Entry 8HWY (X-ray diffraction, 2.32 A resolution); this record covers chains A and B.

Chain A (and B):
Name: ancestral imine reductase mutant N559_M6
Notes: chain B of this document is another copy of the same molecule, construct and numbering; everything in this record applies to it too
Chain sequence (297 residues; each row starts with the number of its first residue; numbers below 1 keep their minus sign (Met-7 is residue -7)):
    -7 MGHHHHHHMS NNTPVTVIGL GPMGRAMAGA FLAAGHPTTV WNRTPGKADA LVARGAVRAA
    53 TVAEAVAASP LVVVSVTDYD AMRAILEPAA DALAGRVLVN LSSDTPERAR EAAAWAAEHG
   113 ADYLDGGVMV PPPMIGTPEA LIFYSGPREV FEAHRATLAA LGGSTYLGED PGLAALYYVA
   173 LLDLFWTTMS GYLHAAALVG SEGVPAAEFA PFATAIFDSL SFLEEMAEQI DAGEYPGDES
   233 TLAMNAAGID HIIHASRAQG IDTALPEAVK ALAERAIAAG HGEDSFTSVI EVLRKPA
Not modelled in the structure: -7 to 2 (chain B: -7 to 0, 4, 212)
Residues lining bound ligands: NADP (NAP; NADP nicotinamide-adenine-dinucleotide phosphate): Gly11, Leu12, Gly13, Pro14, Met15, Asn34, Arg35, Thr36, Lys39, Ser67, Val68, Thr69, Ala73, Ile77, Leu93, Ser94, Ser95, Gly118, Gly119, Val120, Tyr170
What the authors report for this chain:
  - binding site for NADP: Tyr170 (from molecular simulation)

Interface between chain A and chain B:
Residue-residue contacts - 153 pairs, chain A then chain B:
  Pro14(A) - Glu231(B)
  Arg17(A) - Glu231(B)  salt bridge
  Asp96(A) - His243(B)  salt bridge
  Pro98(A) - Ala247(B)
  Met121(A) - Ile208(B)  hydrophobic
  Pro123(A) - Ser211(B)
  Met126(A) - Ser211(B)  hydrogen bond
  Leu133(A) - Ala207(B)  hydrophobic
  Phe135(A) - Phe204(B)  hydrophobic
  Thr157(A) - Phe204(B)
  Leu159(A) - Glu200(B)
  Leu168(A) - Leu190(B)
  Leu168(A) - Val191(B)  hydrophobic
  Leu168(A) - Glu194(B)
  Tyr169(A) - Val196(B)
  Tyr169(A) - Glu200(B)  hydrogen bond
  Tyr169(A) - Phe204(B)  hydrophobic
  Val171(A) - Ile244(B)
  Val171(A) - Ala247(B)  hydrophobic
  Ala172(A) - Ala187(B)
  Ala172(A) - Leu190(B)  hydrophobic
  Ala172(A) - Val191(B)  hydrophobic
  Ala172(A) - Phe201(B)  hydrophobic
  Leu173(A) - Phe201(B)  hydrophobic
  Leu173(A) - Phe204(B)
  Leu173(A) - Ala205(B)
  Leu173(A) - Ile208(B)
  Leu174(A) - Ile244(B)
  Asp175(A) - Gly183(B)
  Asp175(A) - His186(B)  salt bridge
  Asp175(A) - Ala187(B)  hydrogen bond (side chain-backbone)
  Asp175(A) - Ile244(B)
  Asp175(A) - Pro258(B)
  Leu176(A) - Thr180(B)
  Leu176(A) - Gly183(B)
  Leu176(A) - Tyr184(B)
  Leu176(A) - Ala205(B)  hydrophobic
  Leu176(A) - Ile208(B)  hydrophobic
  Phe177(A) - Phe214(B)  hydrophobic
  Trp178(A) - Asn237(B)
  Trp178(A) - Ile241(B)
  Trp178(A) - Phe278(B)  hydrophobic
  Thr179(A) - Thr179(B)
  Thr179(A) - Gly183(B)
  Thr179(A) - Leu257(B)
  Thr179(A) - Val261(B)
  Thr180(A) - Leu176(B)
  Thr180(A) - Thr180(B)
  Met181(A) - Phe214(B)  hydrophobic
  Met181(A) - Leu215(B)  hydrophobic
  Met181(A) - Met218(B)  hydrophobic
  Ser182(A) - Val261(B)
  Ser182(A) - Phe278(B)
  Gly183(A) - Leu176(B)
  Gly183(A) - Thr179(B)
  Tyr184(A) - Leu176(B)
  Tyr184(A) - Leu215(B)  hydrogen bond (side chain-backbone)
  Tyr184(A) - Met218(B)  hydrophobic
  Tyr184(A) - Ala219(B)
  Leu185(A) - Met218(B)  hydrophobic
  Leu185(A) - Ile222(B)  hydrophobic
  Leu185(A) - Phe278(B)
  Leu185(A) - Thr279(B)
  Leu185(A) - Ile282(B)
  Leu185(A) - Leu285(B)
  His186(A) - Asp175(B)  salt bridge
  His186(A) - Leu285(B)
  Ala187(A) - Ala172(B)
  Ala187(A) - Asp175(B)
  Ala188(A) - Ile222(B)  hydrophobic
  Ala188(A) - Ile282(B)  hydrophobic
  Ala189(A) - Ile282(B)
  Ala189(A) - Leu285(B)  hydrophobic
  Leu190(A) - Leu168(B)
  Leu190(A) - Ala172(B)  hydrophobic
  Val191(A) - Leu168(B)  hydrophobic
  Val191(A) - Tyr169(B)  hydrophobic
  Glu194(A) - Arg102(B)  salt bridge
  Glu194(A) - Leu168(B)
  Val196(A) - Tyr169(B)
  Pro197(A) - Asp223(B)
  Ala198(A) - Ala219(B)
  Ala198(A) - Ile222(B)  hydrophobic
  Ala198(A) - Asp223(B)  hydrogen bond (backbone-side chain)
  Ala199(A) - Ala219(B)
  Ala199(A) - Asp223(B)  hydrogen bond (backbone-side chain)
  Phe201(A) - Ala172(B)  hydrophobic
  Phe201(A) - Leu173(B)  hydrophobic
  Phe204(A) - Met121(B)
  Phe204(A) - Tyr169(B)  hydrophobic
  Phe204(A) - Leu173(B)  hydrophobic
  Ala205(A) - Leu176(B)  hydrophobic
  Thr206(A) - Leu215(B)
  Ile208(A) - Met121(B)  hydrophobic
  Ile208(A) - Leu173(B)  hydrophobic
  Phe209(A) - Leu176(B)  hydrophobic
  Phe209(A) - Thr180(B)
  Leu212(A) - Thr206(B)
  Leu212(A) - Phe209(B)  hydrophobic
  Leu212(A) - Asp210(B)
  Phe214(A) - Met181(B)  hydrophobic
  Phe214(A) - Phe209(B)  hydrophobic
  Leu215(A) - Tyr184(B)  hydrogen bond (backbone-side chain)
  Leu215(A) - Thr206(B)
  Leu215(A) - Phe209(B)  hydrophobic
  Met218(A) - Met181(B)  hydrophobic
  Met218(A) - Tyr184(B)  hydrophobic
  Met218(A) - Leu185(B)  hydrophobic
  Ala219(A) - Tyr184(B)
  Ala219(A) - Ala198(B)
  Ala219(A) - Ala199(B)
  Ile222(A) - Leu185(B)  hydrophobic
  Ile222(A) - Ala198(B)  hydrophobic
  Asp223(A) - Pro197(B)
  Asp223(A) - Ala198(B)  hydrogen bond (side chain-backbone)
  Asp223(A) - Ala199(B)  hydrogen bond (side chain-backbone)
  Glu231(A) - Pro14(B)
  Glu231(A) - Arg17(B)  salt bridge
  Asn237(A) - Trp178(B)
  Ile241(A) - Trp178(B)
  His243(A) - Asp96(B)  salt bridge
  His243(A) - Thr97(B)
  Ile244(A) - Leu174(B)
  Ile244(A) - Asp175(B)
  Ala247(A) - Val171(B)  hydrophobic
  Gly252(A) - Arg286(B)
  Gly252(A) - Pro288(B)
  Ile253(A) - Leu285(B)
  Ile253(A) - Arg286(B)
  Asp254(A) - Leu285(B)  hydrogen bond (backbone-backbone)
  Asp254(A) - Lys287(B)
  Asp254(A) - Ala289(B)  hydrogen bond (side chain-backbone)
  Ala260(A) - Ala260(B)  hydrophobic
  Val261(A) - Ser182(B)
  Arg267(A) - Asp254(B)  salt bridge
  Phe278(A) - Trp178(B)  hydrophobic
  Phe278(A) - Met181(B)  hydrophobic
  Phe278(A) - Ser182(B)
  Phe278(A) - Leu185(B)  hydrophobic
  Thr279(A) - Leu185(B)
  Ile282(A) - Leu185(B)
  Ile282(A) - Ala188(B)  hydrophobic
  Ile282(A) - Ala189(B)
  Leu285(A) - Leu185(B)
  Leu285(A) - His186(B)
  Leu285(A) - Ile253(B)
  Leu285(A) - Asp254(B)  hydrogen bond (backbone-backbone)
  Arg286(A) - Gly252(B)
  Arg286(A) - Ile253(B)
  Pro288(A) - Gly252(B)
  Pro288(A) - Ile253(B)
  Pro288(A) - Asp254(B)
  Ala289(A) - Asp254(B)  hydrogen bond (backbone-side chain)
Other interface residues (no listed pair), chain A (88 interface residues in all): Gly13, Lys39, Thr97, Arg102, Asp162, Leu165, Ala202, Ala207, Gly240, His246, Gln251, Leu257, Pro258, Leu264, Val281, Val284, Lys287
Other interface residues (no listed pair), chain B (86 interface residues in all): Gly13, Lys39, Asp70, Pro98, Phe135, Leu159, Asp162, Leu165, Phe177, Ala202, Glu216, Gly240, Gln251, Arg267, Val281, Val284

In short:
88 residues of chain A face 86 of chain B across their interface, with 13 hydrogen bonds and 8 salt bridges.
Polar contacts include Arg17(A)-Glu231(B), Asp96(A)-His243(B) and Asp175(A)-His186(B). Ligands of chain A:
NADP. From the paper: a binding site for NADP at Tyr170(A).
Both chains are ancestral imine reductase mutant N559_M6. Entry 8HWY (Ancestral imine reductase mutant
N559_M6) was determined by X-ray diffraction, deposited together with 8JKU.
